Entry 6TXO (X-ray diffraction, 2.40 A resolution); this record covers chains D and C of the 6 polymer chains in the assembly.

Chain D:
Name: Hemagglutinin HA2
From: Influenza A virus (A/harbour seal/Germany/1/2014(H10N7))
UniProt: A0A0A7HR51 (A0A0A7HR51_9INFA); residues 1-176 here correspond to UniProt positions 333-508 (UniProt number = residue number + 332)
Chain sequence (177 residues; each row starts with the number of its first residue):
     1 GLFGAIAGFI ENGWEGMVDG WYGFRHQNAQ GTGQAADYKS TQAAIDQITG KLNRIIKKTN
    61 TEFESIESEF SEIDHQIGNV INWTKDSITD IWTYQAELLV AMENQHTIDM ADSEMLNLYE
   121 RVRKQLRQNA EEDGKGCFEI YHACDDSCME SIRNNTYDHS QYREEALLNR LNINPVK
Unresolved in the structure: 173-177
Construct notes: expression tag (177)
Cystine bridges: Cys144-Cys148
Covalent attachments: N-acetylglucosamine (NAG) linked to Asn82
Ion coordination: Ca2+: Glu64 (together with N-acetylglucosamine) (shared with 1 residue of chain B; Glu105(C) of chain C)

Chain C:
Name: Hemagglutinin
From: Influenza A virus (A/harbour seal/Germany/1/2014(H10N7))
UniProt: A0A0A7HR51 (A0A0A7HR51_9INFA); aligned to UniProt positions 10-331 over residues 2-323 (the alignment contains insertions or deletions, so no single offset holds)
Chain sequence (324 residues; row label = number of the first residue in the row; numbering starts at 0):
     0 DPDKICLGHH AVANGTIVKT LTNEQEEVTN ATETVESTSL NRLCMKGRNH KDLGNCHPIG
    60 MLIGTPACDL HLTGTWDTLI ERKNAIAYCY PGATVNEEAL RQKIMESGGI SKINTGFTYG
   120 SSINSAGTTK ACMRNGGNSF YAELKWLVSK NKGQNFPQTT NTYRNADTAE HLIMWGIHHP
   180 SSTQEKNDLY GTQSLSISVG SSTYKNNFVP VVGARPQVNG LSRIDFHWTL VQPGDKITFS
   240 HNGGLIAPSR VSKLIGRGLG IQSEAPIDNS CESKCFWRGG SINTRLPFQN LSPRTVGQCP
   300 KYVNKKSLML ATGMRNVPEL VQGR
Unresolved in the structure: 0-1, 212-219, 319-323
Construct notes: expression tag (0-1)
Cystine bridges: Cys43-Cys270, Cys55-Cys67, Cys88-Cys131, Cys274-Cys298
Ion coordination: Ca2+: Glu105 (together with N-acetylglucosamine) (shared with 1 residue of chain B; Glu64(D) of chain D)

Interface between chain D and chain C:
Disulfides between the chains: Cys137(D)-Cys5(C)
Pairs across the interface (141; chain D residue first):
  Gly1(D) - Arg314(C)
  Ile6(D) - His8(C)
  Ile6(D) - Met313(C)  hydrophobic
  Ile6(D) - Arg314(C)
  Ala7(D) - Arg314(C)
  Ile10(D) - Leu6(C)
  Ile10(D) - His8(C)
  Glu11(D) - Val316(C)
  Asn12(D) - His8(C)
  Asn12(D) - Val316(C)
  Asn12(D) - Pro317(C)
  Asn12(D) - Glu318(C)
  Gly13(D) - His8(C)
  Gly13(D) - Ala10(C)
  Gly13(D) - Val316(C)  hydrogen bond (backbone-backbone)
  Gly13(D) - Glu318(C)
  Trp14(D) - Cys5(C)
  Trp14(D) - Leu6(C)
  Trp14(D) - Gly7(C)
  Trp14(D) - His8(C)  hydrogen bond (backbone-backbone)
  Trp14(D) - His9(C)
  Trp14(D) - Ala10(C)  hydrogen bond (backbone-backbone)
  Glu15(D) - Ala10(C)
  Glu15(D) - Val11(C)
  Glu15(D) - Ala12(C)
  Glu15(D) - Pro317(C)
  Glu15(D) - Glu318(C)  hydrogen bond (backbone-side chain)
  Met17(D) - His9(C)
  Gly20(D) - His9(C)
  Trp21(D) - His8(C)
  Trp21(D) - His9(C)  hydrogen bond (backbone-backbone)
  Trp21(D) - Thr311(C)
  Trp21(D) - Gly312(C)
  Trp21(D) - Met313(C)  hydrophobic
  Tyr22(D) - Gly7(C)
  Tyr22(D) - Met313(C)  hydrophobic
  Gly23(D) - Cys5(C)
  Gly23(D) - Leu6(C)
  Gly23(D) - Gly7(C)  hydrogen bond (backbone-backbone)
  Phe24(D) - Ile4(C)  hydrophobic
  Phe24(D) - Cys5(C)
  Phe24(D) - Leu6(C)  hydrophobic
  Arg25(D) - Ile4(C)
  Arg25(D) - Cys5(C)  hydrogen bond (backbone-backbone)
  His26(D) - Lys3(C)
  Gln27(D) - Asp2(C)
  Gln27(D) - Lys3(C)  hydrogen bond (backbone-backbone)
  Asn28(D) - Asp2(C)
  Ala29(D) - Asp2(C)
  Ile48(D) - Thr311(C)
  Leu52(D) - Thr31(C)
  Leu52(D) - Leu309(C)  hydrophobic
  Leu52(D) - Thr311(C)
  Ile55(D) - Pro286(C)
  Ile55(D) - Leu309(C)  hydrophobic
  Ile56(D) - Arg284(C)
  Lys57(D) - Arg284(C)
  Lys57(D) - Pro286(C)
  Lys58(D) - Thr283(C)
  Lys58(D) - Leu285(C)
  Lys58(D) - Gln297(C)  hydrogen bond (side chain-backbone)
  Thr59(D) - Lys300(C)
  Asn60(D) - Gln297(C)
  Thr61(D) - Gly296(C)
  Thr61(D) - Gln297(C)
  Glu62(D) - Leu258(C)
  Glu62(D) - Gly296(C)
  Glu62(D) - Gln297(C)
  Phe63(D) - Leu258(C)
  Phe63(D) - Val295(C)
  Phe63(D) - Gly296(C)  hydrogen bond (backbone-backbone)
  Phe63(D) - Lys300(C)
  Glu64(D) - Glu105(C)
  Glu64(D) - Arg256(C)  salt bridge
  Ser65(D) - Val295(C)
  Glu67(D) - Gln261(C)
  Glu67(D) - Arg293(C)  salt bridge
  Ser68(D) - Glu97(C)
  Ser68(D) - Arg100(C)
  Ser68(D) - Gln261(C)  hydrogen bond
  Ser68(D) - Arg293(C)
  Glu69(D) - Gln261(C)  hydrogen bond (backbone-side chain)
  Glu69(D) - Arg277(C)  salt bridge
  Glu69(D) - Arg293(C)  salt bridge
  Phe70(D) - Glu80(C)
  Phe70(D) - Arg81(C)
  Phe70(D) - Lys82(C)
  Phe70(D) - Gln261(C)
  Phe70(D) - Ser262(C)
  Thr89(D) - Tyr301(C)
  Thr89(D) - Asn303(C)
  Trp92(D) - Lys300(C)
  Trp92(D) - Val302(C)
  Thr93(D) - Val302(C)
  Thr93(D) - Asn303(C)  hydrogen bond (side chain-backbone)
  Ala96(D) - Phe287(C)  hydrophobic
  Ala96(D) - Leu307(C)
  Glu97(D) - Lys304(C)  salt bridge
  Glu97(D) - Leu307(C)
  Val100(D) - Met308(C)
  Ala101(D) - Lys18(C)
  Ala101(D) - Thr19(C)
  Ala101(D) - Leu20(C)  hydrogen bond (backbone-backbone)
  Met102(D) - Leu20(C)
  Asn104(D) - Val17(C)
  Asn104(D) - Lys18(C)  hydrogen bond (side chain-backbone)
  Asn104(D) - Met308(C)  hydrogen bond (side chain-backbone)
  Asn104(D) - Leu309(C)
  Asn104(D) - Ala310(C)  hydrogen bond (side chain-backbone)
  Gln105(D) - Thr19(C)  hydrogen bond
  Gln105(D) - Leu20(C)  hydrogen bond (side chain-backbone)
  Gln105(D) - Thr21(C)  hydrogen bond (side chain-backbone)
  Thr107(D) - Ala310(C)
  Thr107(D) - Gly312(C)
  Ile108(D) - Thr19(C)
  Ile108(D) - Glu25(C)
  Ile108(D) - Arg314(C)
  Ala111(D) - Met313(C)  hydrophobic
  Met115(D) - Gly7(C)
  Met115(D) - His8(C)
  Leu118(D) - Leu6(C)  hydrophobic
  Tyr119(D) - Leu6(C)  hydrophobic
  Asp133(D) - Lys3(C)  salt bridge
  Gly136(D) - Cys5(C)
  Gly136(D) - Leu6(C)  hydrogen bond (backbone-backbone)
  Cys137(D) - Lys3(C)
  Cys137(D) - Ile4(C)
  Cys137(D) - Cys5(C)  disulfide
  Phe138(D) - Asp2(C)
  Phe138(D) - Lys3(C)
  Phe138(D) - Ile4(C)  hydrogen bond (backbone-backbone)
  Phe138(D) - Leu6(C)  hydrophobic
  Glu139(D) - Asp2(C)
  Glu139(D) - Lys3(C)  salt bridge
  Ile140(D) - Asp2(C)  hydrogen bond (backbone-backbone)
  Ile140(D) - Ile4(C)  hydrophobic
  His142(D) - Asp2(C)
  Ala143(D) - Asp2(C)
  Cys144(D) - Asp2(C)  hydrogen bond (backbone-side chain)
  Met149(D) - Lys3(C)
  Ile152(D) - Ile4(C)  hydrophobic
Other interface residues (no listed pair), chain D (72 interface residues in all): Ile66, Lys85, Asp90, Leu98, Leu99, Glu103, Val122, Lys135
Other interface residues (no listed pair), chain C (61 interface residues in all): Val27, Thr33, Gln101, Glu263, Pro292, Cys298, Pro299

Overview:
72 residues of chain D face 61 of chain C across their interface, with 1 disulfide bond, 24 hydrogen bonds and
7 salt bridges. Polar contacts include Glu64(D)-Arg256(C), Glu67(D)-Arg293(C) and Glu69(D)-Arg277(C).
N-acetylglucosamine is covalently linked to Asn82(D). Glu105(C) and Glu64(D) coordinate Ca2+.
Chain D is Hemagglutinin HA2 and chain C is Hemagglutinin, both from Influenza A virus (A/harbour
seal/Germany/1/2014(H10N7)); the structure, Crystal structure of the haemagglutinin mutant (Gln226Leu, Del228)
from an H10N7 seal influenza virus isolated in ..., was determined by X-ray diffraction, deposited together
with 6TJW, 6TJY, 6TVA, 6TVB, 6TVC, 6TVD and 9 further entries.
